8RTD - chains A and L of the 34 polymer chains in the assembly; structure by electron microscopy, 4.33 A resolution (low resolution: residue-level contacts below are approximate; hydrogen-bond / salt-bridge calls are withheld).

[Chain A]
Name: TrwJ protein
Source organism: Escherichia coli
UniProtKB: A8R752 (A8R752_SALDU); numbering as in UniProt (aligned over 1-229)
Sequence (229 residues; numbered 1 to 229; the number before each row is that of its first residue):
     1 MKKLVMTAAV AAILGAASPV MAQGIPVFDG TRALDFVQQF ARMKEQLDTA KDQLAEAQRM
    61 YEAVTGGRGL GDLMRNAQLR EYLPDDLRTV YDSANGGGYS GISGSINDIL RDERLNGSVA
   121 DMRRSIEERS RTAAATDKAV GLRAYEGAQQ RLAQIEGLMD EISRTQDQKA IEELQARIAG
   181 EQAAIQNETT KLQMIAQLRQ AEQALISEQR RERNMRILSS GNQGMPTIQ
Disordered / not traced: 1-32

[Chain L]
Name: TrwI protein
Source organism: Escherichia coli
UniProtKB: A8R754 (A8R754_SALDU); residue numbers follow UniProt; this construct covers 1-342
Sequence (342 residues; each row starts with the number of its first residue):
     1 MAFELFTPLF NKIDQTTATY VTDISSRAIA AITPVVSVGL TLGFITYGWL IIRGAVEMPV
    61 AEFLNRCLRI GIIVSIALAG GLYQGEIANA ITTVPDELAS ALLGNPTQGA SAAALVDQSA
   121 QQGFDRASEA FEEAGFFSSD GLLYGLFGII ILLATGLLAA IGGAFLLLAK IALALLAGLG
   181 PLFILALIWQ PTHRFFDQWA QQVLNYGLLI VLFAAVFGLL MQIFGSYMAD LRFDGAQNVA
   241 YAIGGSVILS IVSIVLLMQL PSIASGLAGG IGLGYMWELR SMRSGAGAAM RGGRAMARGA
   301 RAAPGAARGA AVGAANMAKT VATGGAGVAR AAAGYFRGRK AG
Disordered / not traced: 1, 107-110, 274-342

[Chain A / chain L interface]
Pairs across the interface - 9 pairs, chain A then chain L:
  Arg216(A) - Gly235(L)
  Asn222(A) - Gln237(L)
  Asn222(A) - Asn238(L)
  Gly224(A) - Ala236(L)
  Gly224(A) - Gln237(L)
  Gly224(A) - Asn238(L)
  Met225(A) - Tyr241(L)
  Pro226(A) - Tyr227(L)
  Pro226(A) - Asp230(L)
Interface residues without a listed pair, chain A (7 interface residues in all): Ile217, Gln223
Interface residues without a listed pair, chain L (9 interface residues in all): Leu231, Asp234

[Overview]
7 residues of chain A face 9 of chain L across their interface.
Chain A is TrwJ protein and chain L is TrwI protein, both from Escherichia coli; the structure,
Stalk-Arches-IMC structure from the fully-assembled R388 type IV secretion system, was determined by electron
microscopy (same publication as 8RT4, 8RT5, 8RT6, 8RT7, 8RT8, 8RT9, 8RTA and 8RTB).
